2AL6 - chain A; structure by X-ray diffraction, 2.35 A resolution.

== Chain A ==
Name: Focal adhesion kinase 1
From: Gallus gallus
Notes: EC 2.7.1.112; fragment: FERM domain and linker
UniProtKB: Q00944 (FAK1_CHICK); residues 31-405 here = UniProt positions 31-405
Amino-acid sequence (375 residues; numbered 31 to 405; the number before each row is that of its first residue):
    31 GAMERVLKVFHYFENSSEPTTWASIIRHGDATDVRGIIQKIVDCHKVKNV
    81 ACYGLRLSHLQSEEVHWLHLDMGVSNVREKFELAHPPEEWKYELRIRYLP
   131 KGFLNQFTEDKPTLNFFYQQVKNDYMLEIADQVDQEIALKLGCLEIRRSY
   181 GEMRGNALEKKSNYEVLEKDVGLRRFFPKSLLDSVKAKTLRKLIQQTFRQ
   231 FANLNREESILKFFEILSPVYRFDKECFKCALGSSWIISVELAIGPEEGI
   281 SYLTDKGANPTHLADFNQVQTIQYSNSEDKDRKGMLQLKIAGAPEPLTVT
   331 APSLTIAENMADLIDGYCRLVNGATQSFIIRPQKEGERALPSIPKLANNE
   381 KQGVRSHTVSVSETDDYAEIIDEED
Disordered / not traced: 364-393, 404-405
Swiss-Prot annotation at these positions:
  - modified residue: Tyr397 (Phosphotyrosine)
  - mutagenesis: Asp395 (D395A: Abolishes interaction with PIK3R1)
Reported in the primary citation:
  - contacts within the chain: His41-Glu403, Ser54-Glu403 (hydrogen bond), Lys70-Tyr397, His75-Glu403
  - post-translational modification sites: Tyr397 (citing earlier work)
  - conformationally variable residues (order/disorder transition): Lys364 to Lys375, Thr394 to Glu403

== In short ==
From UniProt: one mutagenesis site. The paper reports a modification site at Tyr397; conformational
variability at Lys364 and Thr394.
Chain A is Focal adhesion kinase 1 (Gallus gallus); the structure, FERM domain of Focal Adhesion Kinase, was
determined by X-ray diffraction together with 2AEH from the same study.
